Entry 4ARA (X-ray diffraction, 2.50 A resolution); this record covers chains A and B.

== Chain A (and B) ==
Name: Acetylcholinesterase
Source organism: Mus musculus
Notes: EC 3.1.1.7; fragment: catalytic domain, residues 32-574; chain B of this document is another copy of the same molecule, construct and numbering; everything in this record applies to it too
UniProt: P21836 (ACES_MOUSE); residues 1-543 here correspond to UniProt positions 32-574 (UniProt number = residue number + 31)
Sequence (548 residues; row label = number of the first residue in the row):
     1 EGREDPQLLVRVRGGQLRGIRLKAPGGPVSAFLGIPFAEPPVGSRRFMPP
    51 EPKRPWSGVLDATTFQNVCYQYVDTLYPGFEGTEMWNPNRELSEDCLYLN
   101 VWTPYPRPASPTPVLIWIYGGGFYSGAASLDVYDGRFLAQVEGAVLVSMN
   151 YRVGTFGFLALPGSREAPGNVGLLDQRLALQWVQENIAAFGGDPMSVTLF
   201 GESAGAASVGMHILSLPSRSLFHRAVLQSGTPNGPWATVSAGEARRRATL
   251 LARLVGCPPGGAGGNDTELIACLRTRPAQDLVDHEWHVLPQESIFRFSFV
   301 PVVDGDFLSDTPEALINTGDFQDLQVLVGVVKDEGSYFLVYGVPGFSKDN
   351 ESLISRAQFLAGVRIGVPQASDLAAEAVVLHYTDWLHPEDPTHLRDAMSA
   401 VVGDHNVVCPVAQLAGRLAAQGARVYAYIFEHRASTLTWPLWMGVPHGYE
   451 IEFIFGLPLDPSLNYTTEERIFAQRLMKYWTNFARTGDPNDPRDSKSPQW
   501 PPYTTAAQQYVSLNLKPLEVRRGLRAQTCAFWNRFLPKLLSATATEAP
Not modelled in the structure: 258-264, 543-548 (chain B: 1-3, 258-264, 544-548)
Construct notes: expression tag (544-548)
Disulfides: C69-C96, C257-C272, C409-C529
Covalently attached groups: N-acetylglucosamine (NAG) linked to N350, N464
Small-molecule neighbours: C56 (4-(dimethylamino)-N-{[(2R)-1-ethylpyrrolidin-2-yl]methyl}-2-methoxy-5-nitrobenzamide): Y72, D74, W86, G121, G122, Y124, S125, W286, S293, I294, F295, R296, F297, Y337, F338, Y341
UniProt features mapped onto this chain:
  - active site: S203 (Acyl-ester intermediate), E334 (Charge relay system), H447 (Charge relay system)
  - glycosylation (N-linked (GlcNAc...) asparagine): N265, N350, N464

== Interface between chain A and chain B ==
Pairs across the interface (28; chain A residue first):
  E376(A) with K538(B)
  A377(A) with F535(B), hydrophobic
  L380(A) with F535(B), hydrophobic
  T383(A) with Q527(B), hydrogen bond (backbone-side chain)
  D384(A) with Q527(B)
  W385(A) with Q508(B), hydrogen bond (backbone-side chain); A526(B), hydrophobic; Q527(B), hydrogen bond (backbone-side chain); A530(B); R534(B)
  L386(A) with A506(B); Q508(B); R522(B)
  H387(A) with R522(B)
  Q508(A) with W385(B), hydrogen bond (side chain-backbone); L386(B)
  R522(A) with L386(B); H387(B)
  G523(A) with L386(B)
  A526(A) with W385(B), hydrophobic
  Q527(A) with T383(B), hydrogen bond (side chain-backbone); D384(B); W385(B), hydrogen bond (side chain-backbone)
  A530(A) with W385(B)
  R534(A) with L380(B); W385(B)
  F535(A) with A377(B), hydrophobic; L380(B), hydrophobic
Also at the interface, not in a pair above, chain A (21 interface residues in all): L373, H381, K538, L539, A542
Also at the interface, not in a pair above, chain B (20 interface residues in all): L373, H381, G523, L539

== Overview ==
21 residues of chain A and 20 residues of chain B are in contact; the contacts include 6 hydrogen bonds. Polar
contacts include T383(A)-Q527(B), W385(A)-Q508(B) and W385(A)-Q527(B). Bound to chain A: compound C56.
Covalently linked N-acetylglucosamine: at N350(A) and N464(A).
Both chains are Acetylcholinesterase (Mus musculus). Entry 4ARA (Mus musculus Acetylcholinesterase in complex
with (R)-C5685 at 2.5 A resolution) was determined by X-ray diffraction, deposited together with 4ARB.
